Entry 4QUH (X-ray diffraction, 1.76 A resolution); this record covers chains A and J of the 5 polymer chains in the assembly.

== Chain A ==
Protein: Caspase-3
From: Homo sapiens
Notes: EC 3.4.22.56
UniProt: P42574 (CASP3_HUMAN); numbering as in UniProt (aligned over 1-277)
Sequence (277 residues; numbered 1 to 277; the number before each row is that of its first residue):
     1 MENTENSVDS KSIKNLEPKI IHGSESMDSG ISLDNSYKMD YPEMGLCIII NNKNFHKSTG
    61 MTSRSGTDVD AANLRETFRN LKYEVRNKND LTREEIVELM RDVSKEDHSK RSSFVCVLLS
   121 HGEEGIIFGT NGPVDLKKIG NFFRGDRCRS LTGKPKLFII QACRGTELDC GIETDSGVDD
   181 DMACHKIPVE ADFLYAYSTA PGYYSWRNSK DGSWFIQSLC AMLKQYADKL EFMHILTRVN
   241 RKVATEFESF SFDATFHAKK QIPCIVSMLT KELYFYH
Unresolved in the structure: 1-33, 175-184, 277
Construct notes: engineered mutation Gly-140 (Thr in P42574)
Curated features (UniProtKB/Swiss-Prot):
  - active site: His-121, Cys-163
  - modified residue: Met-1 (N-acetylmethionine), Lys-11 (N6-acetyllysine), Ser-26 (Phosphoserine), Cys-163 (S-nitrosocysteine), Arg-207 (Microbial infection: ADP-riboxanated arginine)
  - mutagenesis: Asp-9 (D9A: In P3-D3A mutant; abolished cleavage and activation, leading to prevent thiol protease activity; when associated with A-28 and A-175), Asp-28 (D28A: In P3-D3A mutant; abolished cleavage and activation, leading to prevent thiol protease activity; when associated with A-9 and A-175), Asp-175 (D175A: In P3-D3A mutant; abolished cleavage and activation, leading to prevent thiol protease activity; when associated with A-9 and A-28), Arg-207 (R207A: Abolished ADP-riboxanation by C.violaceum CopC)
What the authors report for this chain:
  - mutagenesis - T140G, Y195A: unchanged catalytic activity
  - mutagenesis - F55Y (25-fold), T140G/V266H: decreased catalytic activity
  - catalytic residues: His-121 (citing earlier work)
  - mutagenesis - V266H: abolished catalytic activity (citing earlier work)

== Chain J ==
Protein: Ace-asp-glu-val-asp-chloromethylketone inhibitor
Sequence (6 residues; numbered 1 to 6; the number before each row is that of its first residue):
     1 XDEVDX
Modified residues: ACE (acetyl group) at position 1; 0QE (chloromethane) at position 6

== How chain A and chain J interact ==
Pairs across the interface (28; chain A residue first):
  Arg-64(A) with Asp-5(J), salt bridge
  Ser-120(A) with Asp-5(J)
  His-121(A) with Asp-5(J), hydrogen bond (side chain-backbone); 0QE_6(J)
  Gly-122(A) with 0QE_6(J)
  Gln-161(A) with Asp-5(J), hydrogen bond
  Cys-163(A) with Asp-5(J), hydrogen bond (side chain-backbone); 0QE_6(J)
  Tyr-204(A) with Val-4(J), hydrophobic
  Ser-205(A) with Val-4(J); Asp-5(J), hydrogen bond (backbone-backbone)
  Trp-206(A) with Asp-2(J); Glu-3(J); Val-4(J), hydrophobic
  Arg-207(A) with ACE_1(J); Asp-2(J); Glu-3(J), salt bridge; Val-4(J), hydrogen bond (side chain-backbone); Asp-5(J), salt bridge
  Asn-208(A) with ACE_1(J); Asp-2(J), hydrogen bond
  Ser-209(A) with ACE_1(J), hydrogen bond (backbone-backbone); Glu-3(J)
  Trp-214(A) with Asp-2(J), hydrogen bond
  Glu-248(A) with Asp-2(J)
  Ser-249(A) with Asp-2(J)
  Phe-250(A) with Asp-2(J), hydrogen bond (backbone-side chain)
  Phe-256(A) with Val-4(J), hydrophobic
Also at the interface, not in a pair above, chain A (20 interface residues in all): Ser-63, Ser-65, Ala-162

== In short ==
20 residues of chain A face 6 of chain J across their interface; the contacts include 9 hydrogen bonds and 3
salt bridges. Polar contacts include Arg-64(A)/Asp-5(J), Arg-207(A)/Glu-3(J) and Arg-207(A)/Asp-5(J). From the
paper: the catalytic residue His-121(A); F55Y and T140G/V266H of chain A reduce catalytic activity; 5
substitutions were tested in all.
Here chain A is Caspase-3 (Homo sapiens) and chain J is Ace-asp-glu-val-asp-chloromethylketone inhibitor.
Entry 4QUH (Caspase-3 T140G) was determined by X-ray diffraction, deposited together with 4QTX, 4QTY, 4QU0,
4QU5, 4QU8, 4QU9 and 8 further entries.
